Entry 7BQ0 (X-ray diffraction, 1.77 A resolution); this record covers chains A and B.

# Chain A
Protein: Peroxisome proliferator-activated receptor alpha
From: Homo sapiens
UniProtKB: Q07869 (PPARA_HUMAN); residues 200-468 here = UniProt positions 200-468
Sequence (273 residues; numbered 196 to 468; the number before each row is that of its first residue):
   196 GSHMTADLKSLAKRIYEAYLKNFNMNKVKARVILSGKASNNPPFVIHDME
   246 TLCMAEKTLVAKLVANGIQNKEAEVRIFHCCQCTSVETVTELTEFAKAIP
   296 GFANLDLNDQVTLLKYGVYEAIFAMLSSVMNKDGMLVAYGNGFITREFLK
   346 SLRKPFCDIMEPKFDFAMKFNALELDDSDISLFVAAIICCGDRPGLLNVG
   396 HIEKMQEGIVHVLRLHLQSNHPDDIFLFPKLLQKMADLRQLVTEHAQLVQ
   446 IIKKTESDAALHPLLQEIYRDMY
Not modelled in the structure: 196-198
Construct notes: expression tag (196-199)
Small-molecule neighbours:
  - F5A (2-[4-(4-chlorobenzene-1-carbonyl)phenoxy]-2-methylpropanoic acid), molecule 1: I241, L247, L254, K257, I272, C275, C276, T279, V332, A333, Y334, I339
  - F5A, molecule 2: F273, C276, Q277, S280, Y314, F318, F351, I354, H440, V444, I447, K448, A454, A455, L456, L460, Y464
Swiss-Prot annotation at these positions:
  - binding site (indeglitazar): S280, Y314, Y464
  - site: L433 (Essential for heterodimerization with RXRA)
  - mutagenesis: D304 (D304A: Reduced heterodimerization with RXRA. Reduced DNA binding), L370 (L370R: Abolishes heterodimerization with RXRA. No DNA binding), L391 (L391R: Abolishes heterodimerization with RXRA. No DNA binding), L422 (L422R: No effect on heterodimerization with RXRA nor on DNA binding and transactivation activity), A431 (A431T: No effect on heterodimerization with RXRA nor on DNA binding), L433 (L433R: Abolishes heterodimerization with RXRA, DNA binding and transactivation activity)
What the authors report for this chain:
  - binding site for F5A: S280, Y314, H440, Y464
  - conformationally variable residues (side-chain flip): F273

# Chain B
Protein: 15-meric peptide from Nuclear receptor coactivator 1
Notes: EC 2.3.1.48
UniProtKB: Q15788 (NCOA1_HUMAN); numbering as in UniProt (aligned over 683-697)
Sequence (15 residues; numbered 683 to 697; the number before each row is that of its first residue):
   683 LTERHKILHRLLQEG
Not modelled in the structure: 683, 697
Swiss-Prot annotation at these positions:
  - motif: L690 to L694 (LXXLL motif 4)
  - mutagenesis: L693 to L694 (Slightly affects interactions with steroid receptors. Abolishes interactions with steroid receptors; when associated with A-636; A-637; A-752 and A-753)

# Interface between chain A and chain B
Pairs across the interface (25):
  T288(A) with L690(B); L693(B); L694(B)
  K292(A) with L693(B), hydrogen bond (side chain-backbone); L694(B); E696(B), hydrogen bond (side chain-backbone)
  F297(A) with L694(B), hydrophobic
  L302(A) with H691(B); Q695(B)
  N303(A) with T684(B), hydrogen bond
  Q305(A) with L694(B)
  V306(A) with H687(B); L694(B), hydrophobic
  L309(A) with L694(B), hydrophobic
  K310(A) with H687(B), hydrogen bond
  P458(A) with I689(B), hydrophobic
  L459(A) with I689(B), hydrophobic; L690(B)
  E462(A) with R686(B); H687(B), hydrogen bond (backbone-side chain); K688(B), hydrogen bond (side chain-backbone); I689(B), hydrogen bond (side chain-backbone); L690(B), hydrogen bond (side chain-backbone)
  R465(A) with R686(B)
  D466(A) with R686(B), salt bridge
Other interface residues (no listed pair), chain A (18 interface residues in all): V284, T285, E289, I463

# Overview
18 residues of chain A face 11 of chain B across their interface; the contacts include 8 hydrogen bonds and 1
salt bridge. Polar contacts include D466(A)-R686(B), K292(A)-L693(B) and K292(A)-E696(B). Ligands of chain A:
compound F5A. The paper reports a binding site for F5A at S280(A), Y314(A) and H440(A) among others;
conformational variability at F273(A).
Chain A is Peroxisome proliferator-activated receptor alpha (Homo sapiens) and chain B is 15-meric peptide
from Nuclear receptor coactivator 1; the structure, X-ray structure of human PPARalpha ligand binding
domain-fenofibric acid-SRC1 coactivator peptide co-crystals obtained by delipidation and ..., was determined
by X-ray diffraction together with 7BPY, 7BPZ, 7BQ1, 7BQ2, 7BQ3 and 7BQ4 from the same study.
